PDB entry 4YYD | X-ray diffraction, 1.52 A resolution | chains A and Z

Chain A:
Name: Bromodomain-containing protein 9
From: Homo sapiens
Notes: fragment: bromodomain
Reference sequence: Q9H8M2 (BRD9_HUMAN), isoform Q9H8M2-1; residues 17-123 here = UniProt positions 17-123
Sequence (108 residues; row label = number of the first residue in the row):
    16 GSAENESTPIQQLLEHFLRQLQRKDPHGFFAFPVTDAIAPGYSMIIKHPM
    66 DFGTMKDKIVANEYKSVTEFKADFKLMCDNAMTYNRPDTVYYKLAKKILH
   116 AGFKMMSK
Not modelled in the structure: 16-22
Sequence notes: expression tag (16)
From the paper describing this entry:
  - conformationally variable residues (side-chain flip): Phe45
  - specificity-determining residues: Met92, Tyr106
  - specificity-determining residues: Phe44 (proposed by the authors, not directly observed)

Chain Z:
Name: Histone H4
Notes: fragment: N-terminal tail
Reference sequence: P62805 (H4_HUMAN); residues 1-11 here correspond to UniProt positions 2-12 (UniProt number = residue number + 1)
Sequence (11 residues; numbered 1 to 11; the number before each row is that of its first residue):
     1 SGRGKGGKGLG
Not modelled in the structure: 1
Modified / non-standard residues: Lys5 (N-6-crotonyl-L-lysine; KCR); Lys8 (N-6-crotonyl-L-lysine; KCR)
UniProt features mapped onto this chain:
  - modified residue: Ser1 (N-acetylserine), Arg3 (Asymmetric dimethylarginine)

How chain A and chain Z interact:
Residue-residue contacts (22; chain A residue first):
  His42(A) - Gly11(Z)
  Phe44(A) - Lys5(Z)
  Phe44(A) - Gly9(Z)
  Phe45(A) - Lys5(Z)
  Ile53(A) - Gly4(Z)
  Ile53(A) - Lys5(Z)
  Ile53(A) - Gly6(Z)  hydrogen bond (backbone-backbone)
  Ala54(A) - Gly4(Z)
  Ala54(A) - Lys5(Z)
  Pro55(A) - Gly2(Z)
  Pro55(A) - Gly4(Z)
  Ile60(A) - Arg3(Z)
  Ala96(A) - Lys5(Z)
  Thr98(A) - Arg3(Z)  hydrogen bond (backbone-side chain)
  Tyr99(A) - Arg3(Z)  hydrogen bond (backbone-side chain)
  Tyr99(A) - Gly4(Z)  hydrogen bond (side chain-backbone)
  Asn100(A) - Lys5(Z)
  Val105(A) - Lys8(Z)
  Tyr106(A) - Lys5(Z)
  Tyr106(A) - Gly7(Z)  hydrogen bond (side chain-backbone)
  Tyr106(A) - Lys8(Z)
  Tyr106(A) - Gly9(Z)  hydrogen bond (side chain-backbone)
Also at the interface, not in a pair above, chain A (15 interface residues in all): Val49, Tyr57
Also at the interface, not in a pair above, chain Z (10 interface residues in all): Leu10

Overview:
15 residues of chain A face 10 of chain Z across their interface; the contacts include 6 hydrogen bonds. Among
the polar pairs are Thr98(A)-Arg3(Z), Tyr99(A)-Arg3(Z) and Tyr99(A)-Gly4(Z). The paper reports specificity
determinants Met92(A), Tyr106(A) and Phe44(A); conformational variability at Phe45(A).
Chain A is Bromodomain-containing protein 9 (Homo sapiens) and chain Z is Histone H4; the structure, Crystal
structure of BRD9 Bromodomain bound to a crotonyllysine peptide, was determined by X-ray diffraction,
deposited together with 4YY6, 4YYI, 4YYJ, 4YYK, 4YYM and 4YYN.
